6P24 - chains B and D of the 4 polymer chains in the assembly; structure by X-ray diffraction, 2.12 A resolution.

== Chain B (and D) ==
Name: Phenylalanine--tRNA ligase beta subunit
Organism: Escherichia coli (strain K12)
Notes: EC 6.1.1.20; chain D of this document is another copy of the same molecule, construct and numbering; everything in this record applies to it too
UniProtKB: P07395 (SYFB_ECOLI); numbering as in UniProt (aligned over 1-795)
Chain sequence (795 residues; numbered 1 to 795; the number before each row is that of its first residue):
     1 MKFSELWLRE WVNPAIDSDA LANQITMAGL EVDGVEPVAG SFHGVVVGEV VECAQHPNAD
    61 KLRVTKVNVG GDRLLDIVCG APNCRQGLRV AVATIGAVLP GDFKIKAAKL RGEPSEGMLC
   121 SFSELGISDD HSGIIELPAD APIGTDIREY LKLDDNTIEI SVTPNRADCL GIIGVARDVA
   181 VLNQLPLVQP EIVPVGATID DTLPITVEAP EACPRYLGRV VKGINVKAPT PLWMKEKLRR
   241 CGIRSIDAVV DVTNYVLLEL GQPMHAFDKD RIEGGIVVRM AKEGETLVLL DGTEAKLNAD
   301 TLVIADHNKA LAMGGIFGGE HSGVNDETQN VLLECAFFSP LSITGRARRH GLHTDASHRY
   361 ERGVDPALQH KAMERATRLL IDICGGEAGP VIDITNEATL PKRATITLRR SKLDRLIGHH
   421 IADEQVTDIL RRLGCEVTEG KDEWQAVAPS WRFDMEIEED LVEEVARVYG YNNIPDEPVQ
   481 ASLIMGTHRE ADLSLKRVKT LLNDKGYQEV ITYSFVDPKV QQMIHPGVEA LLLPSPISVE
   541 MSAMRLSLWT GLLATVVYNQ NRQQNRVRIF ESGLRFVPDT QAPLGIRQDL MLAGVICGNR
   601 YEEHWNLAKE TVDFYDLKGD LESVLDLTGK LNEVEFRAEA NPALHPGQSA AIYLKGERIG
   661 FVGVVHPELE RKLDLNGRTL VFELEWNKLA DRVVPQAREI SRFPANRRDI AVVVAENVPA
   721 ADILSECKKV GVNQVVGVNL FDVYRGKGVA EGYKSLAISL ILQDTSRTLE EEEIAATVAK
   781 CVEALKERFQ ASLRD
Disordered / not traced: 794-795 (chain D: 795)
Curated features (UniProtKB/Swiss-Prot):
  - binding site (Mg(2+)): D454, D460, E463, E464
Ion coordination: Mg2+ site 1: E31 (shared with 2 residues of chain A); Mg2+ site 2: T253, N254; Mg2+ site 3 near E459 (its only coordinating residue here); Mg2+ site 4: E463 (shared with 1 residue of chain A)

== Interface between chain B and chain D ==
Pairs across the interface (48):
  P478(B) - S482(D)
  V479(B) - A481(D)
  V479(B) - S482(D)
  V479(B) - L483(D)  hydrogen bond (backbone-backbone)
  Q480(B) - A481(D)
  Q480(B) - S482(D)  hydrogen bond
  A481(B) - V479(D)
  A481(B) - Q480(D)
  A481(B) - A481(D)  hydrogen bond (backbone-backbone)
  S482(B) - P478(D)
  S482(B) - V479(D)
  S482(B) - Q480(D)  hydrogen bond
  L483(B) - V479(D)  hydrogen bond (backbone-backbone)
  L483(B) - L483(D)  hydrophobic
  I484(B) - P478(D)  hydrophobic
  R497(B) - T500(D)
  R497(B) - D504(D)  salt bridge
  T500(B) - R497(D)
  T500(B) - T500(D)
  L501(B) - D504(D)
  D504(B) - R497(D)  salt bridge
  D504(B) - T500(D)
  D504(B) - L501(D)
  D504(B) - D504(D)
  D504(B) - K505(D)  hydrogen bond (backbone-side chain)
  K505(B) - D504(D)  hydrogen bond (side chain-backbone)
  Q563(B) - P704(D)
  Q563(B) - A705(D)  hydrogen bond (side chain-backbone)
  E603(B) - R707(D)  salt bridge
  E603(B) - N739(D)  hydrogen bond (backbone-side chain)
  E603(B) - L740(D)
  E603(B) - F741(D)
  H604(B) - F741(D)
  W605(B) - Y615(D)  hydrophobic
  W605(B) - L740(D)
  W605(B) - F741(D)
  W605(B) - V743(D)  hydrophobic
  Y615(B) - W605(D)  hydrophobic
  P704(B) - Q563(D)
  A705(B) - Q563(D)  hydrogen bond (backbone-side chain)
  R707(B) - E603(D)  salt bridge
  N739(B) - E603(D)  hydrogen bond (side chain-backbone)
  L740(B) - E603(D)
  L740(B) - W605(D)
  F741(B) - E603(D)
  F741(B) - H604(D)
  F741(B) - W605(D)
  D742(B) - W605(D)
Other interface residues (no listed pair), chain B (25 interface residues in all): V743
Other interface residues (no listed pair), chain D (25 interface residues in all): I484, D742

== Summary ==
The chain B/chain D interface involves 25 residues from each chain; the contacts include 11 hydrogen bonds and
4 salt bridges. Polar pairs include R497(B)-D504(D), E603(B)-R707(D) and Q480(B)-S482(D). T253(B) and N254(B)
coordinate Mg2+ site 2. From UniProt: 4 Mg2+-binding residues on chain B.
Both chains are Phenylalanine--tRNA ligase beta subunit (Escherichia coli (strain K12)). Entry 6P24
(Escherichia coli tRNA synthetase) was determined by X-ray diffraction, deposited together with 6OZ5, 6P26 and
6P8T.
